PDB entry 8G4H | electron microscopy, 2.87 A resolution | chains A and B

Chain A:
Name: RCG-33 - Cryo-EM imaging scaffold subunit B fused to DARPin
From: synthetic construct
Notes: antibody fragment or engineered binder
Amino-acid sequence (321 residues; each row starts with the number of its first residue):
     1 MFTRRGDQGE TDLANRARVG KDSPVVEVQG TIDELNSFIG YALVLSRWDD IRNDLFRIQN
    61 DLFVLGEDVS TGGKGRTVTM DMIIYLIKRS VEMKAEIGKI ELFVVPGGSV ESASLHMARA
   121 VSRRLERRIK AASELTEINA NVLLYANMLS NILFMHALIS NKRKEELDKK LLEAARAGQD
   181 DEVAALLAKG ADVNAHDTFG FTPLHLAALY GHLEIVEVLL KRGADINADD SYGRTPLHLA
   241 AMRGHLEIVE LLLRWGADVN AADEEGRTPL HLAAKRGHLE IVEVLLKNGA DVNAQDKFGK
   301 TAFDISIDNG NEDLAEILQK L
Not modelled in the structure: 1-168, 321

Chain B:
Name: GTPase KRas
From: Homo sapiens
Notes: EC 3.6.5.2
UniProtKB: P01116 (RASK_HUMAN), isoform P01116-2; numbering as in UniProt (aligned over 1-169)
Amino-acid sequence (171 residues; numbered -1 to 169; the number before each row is that of its first residue; numbers below 1 keep their minus sign (Gly-1 is residue -1)):
    -1 GSMTEYKLVV VGAGCVGKSA LTIQLIQNHF VDEYDPTIED SYRKQVVIDG ETSLLDILDT
    59 AGQEEYSAMR DQYMRTGEGF LLVFAINNTK SFEDIHHYRE QIKRVKDSED VPMVLVGNKS
   119 DLPSRTVDTK QAQDLARSYG IPFIETSAKT RQGVDDAFYT LVREIRKHKE K
Not modelled in the structure: -1 to 0, 169
Sequence notes: expression tag (-1 to 0); engineered mutation Cys13 (Gly in P01116); conflict Ser51 (Cys in P01116), Leu80 (Cys in P01116), Ser118 (Cys in P01116)
Ion coordination: Mg2+: Ser17 (together with GDP)
Residues lining bound ligands: GDP (guanosine-5'-diphosphate): Ala11, Gly12, Cys13, Val14, Gly15, Lys16, Ser17, Ala18, Phe28, Val29, Asp30, Glu31, Tyr32, Asn116, Lys117, Asp119, Leu120, Ser145, Ala146, Lys147
Swiss-Prot annotation at these positions:
  - motif: Tyr32 to Tyr40 (Effector region)
  - binding site (GTP): Gly10 to Gly12, Val14 to Ala18, Val29 to Thr35, Ala59, Gly60, Asn116, Lys117, Asp119
  - modified residue: Met1 (N-acetylmethionine), Thr2 (N-acetylthreonine), Lys104 (N6-acetyllysine)
  - glycosylation: Thr35 (Microbial infection: O-linked (Glc) threonine)
  - natural variant: Lys5 (K5E: In NS3; K5N: In GASC), Gly10 (G10GG: In AML), Gly12 (G12A: In colorectal cancer samples; G12C: In lung carcinoma; G12D: In GASC, JMML and SFM; G12R: In lung cancer and bladder cancer; G12S: In GASC and JMML; G12V: In GASC), Val14 (V14I: In NS3), Leu19 (L19F: In OES), Gln22 (Q22E: In CFC2; Q22R: In NS3), Pro34 (P34L: In NS3; P34Q: In NS3; P34R: In CFC2), Ile36 (I36M: In NS3), Thr58 (T58I: In NS3), Ala59 (A59T: In GASC), Gly60 (G60R: In CFC2; G60S: In NS3), Gln61 (Q61H: In lung carcinoma; Q61R: In a colorectal cancer sample), 7 further natural variant entries in UniProt
  - mutagenesis: Asp38 (D38A: Decreased interaction with MAPKAP1/SIN1), Tyr40 (Y40A: Decreased interaction with MAPKAP1/SIN1), Gln61 (Q61L: Promotes GTP binding)

Interface between chain A and chain B:
Pairs across the interface (33):
  Arg176(A) - Asp33(B)  salt bridge
  Thr198(A) - Val29(B)
  Thr198(A) - Asp30(B)
  Thr198(A) - Glu31(B)  hydrogen bond (side chain-backbone)
  Phe199(A) - Ile21(B)  hydrophobic
  Phe199(A) - Val29(B)  hydrophobic
  Phe199(A) - Tyr32(B)  hydrophobic
  Phe201(A) - Ile36(B)  hydrophobic
  Leu209(A) - Asp33(B)
  Leu209(A) - Ile36(B)  hydrophobic
  Tyr210(A) - Asp33(B)  hydrogen bond
  Tyr210(A) - Thr35(B)  hydrogen bond
  Ser231(A) - Gln25(B)
  Tyr232(A) - Gln25(B)
  Tyr232(A) - Tyr40(B)
  Arg234(A) - Tyr32(B)  hydrogen bond
  Arg234(A) - Asp38(B)  salt bridge
  Arg234(A) - Tyr40(B)
  Arg243(A) - Thr35(B)  hydrogen bond (side chain-backbone)
  Glu265(A) - Tyr40(B)
  Glu265(A) - Arg41(B)  salt bridge
  Arg267(A) - Asp38(B)  salt bridge
  Arg267(A) - Ser39(B)  hydrogen bond (side chain-backbone)
  Arg267(A) - Arg41(B)
  Lys275(A) - Ser39(B)
  Lys275(A) - Tyr71(B)
  Arg276(A) - Glu37(B)
  Arg276(A) - Asp38(B)  salt bridge
  Arg276(A) - Met67(B)
  Asp296(A) - Arg41(B)  salt bridge
  Phe298(A) - Arg41(B)
  Phe298(A) - Leu52(B)  hydrophobic
  Asn309(A) - Gln70(B)  hydrogen bond
Also at the interface, not in a pair above, chain A (21 interface residues in all): Leu206, Glu264, Lys300, Asp308
Also at the interface, not in a pair above, chain B (21 interface residues in all): Ile24, Pro34, Ala66

Summary:
Chain A and chain B each contribute 21 residues to their interface, with 7 hydrogen bonds and 6 salt bridges.
Among the polar pairs are Arg176(A)-Asp33(B), Arg234(A)-Asp38(B) and Glu265(A)-Arg41(B). Chain B binds GDP.
Chain A is RCG-33 - Cryo-EM imaging scaffold subunit B fused to DARPin (synthetic construct) and chain B is
GTPase KRas (Homo sapiens); the structure, KRAS G13C complex with GDP imaged on a cryo-EM imaging scaffold,
was determined by electron microscopy, deposited together with 8G3K, 8G42, 8G47, 8G4E and 8G4F.
